7PFU - chains Q and J of the 20 polymer chains in the assembly; structure by electron microscopy, 5.00 A resolution (low resolution: residue-level contacts below are approximate; hydrogen-bond / salt-bridge calls are withheld).

[Chain Q]
Protein: Histone H2A type 1-B/E
Source organism: Homo sapiens
Reference sequence: P04908 (H2A1B_HUMAN); residues 0-129 here correspond to UniProt positions 1-130 (UniProt number = residue number + 1)
Chain sequence (147 residues; each row starts with the number of its first residue; numbers below 1 keep their minus sign (His-17 is residue -17)):
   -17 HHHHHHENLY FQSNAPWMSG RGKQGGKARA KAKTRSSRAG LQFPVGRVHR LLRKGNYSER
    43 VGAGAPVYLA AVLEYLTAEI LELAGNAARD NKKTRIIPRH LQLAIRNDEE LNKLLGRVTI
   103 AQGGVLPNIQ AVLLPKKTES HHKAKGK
Unresolved in the structure: -17 to 9, 119-129
Sequence notes: expression tag (-17 to -1)
Curated features (UniProtKB/Swiss-Prot):
  - modified residue: Ser1 (N-acetylserine), Arg3 (Citrulline), Lys5 (N6-(2-hydroxyisobutyryl)lysine), Lys9 (N6-(2-hydroxyisobutyryl)lysine), Lys13 (N6-(beta-hydroxybutyryl)lysine), Lys36 (N6-(2-hydroxyisobutyryl)lysine), Lys74 (N6-(2-hydroxyisobutyryl)lysine), Lys75 (N6-(2-hydroxyisobutyryl)lysine), Lys95 (N6-(2-hydroxyisobutyryl)lysine), Gln104 (N5-methylglutamine), Lys118 (N6-(2-hydroxyisobutyryl)lysine), Lys119 (N6-crotonyllysine), Thr120 (Phosphothreonine), Lys125 (N6-crotonyllysine)
  - cross-link (Glycyl lysine isopeptide (Lys-Gly)): Lys13 (interchain with G-Cter in ubiquitin), Lys15 (interchain with G-Cter in ubiquitin), Lys119 (interchain with G-Cter in ubiquitin)

[Chain J]
Molecule: 828-nt DNA strand
Source organism: synthetic construct
Sequence (828 nucleotides; each row starts with the number of its first residue):
     1 ATCTACATGC ACTTACATGC ACTTACATGC ACAGGATGTA TATATGTGAC ACGTGCCTGG
    61 AGACTAGGGA GTAATCCCCT TGGCGGTTAA AACGCGGGGG ACAGCGCGTA CGTGCGTTTA
   121 AGCGGTGCTA GAGCTGTCTA CGACCAATTG AGCGGCCTCG GCACCGGGAT TCTCCAGTGG
   181 CCAGTGGCGG CCAGTGGCGG CCAGAGTACT TACATGCACT TACATGCACT TACATGCACA
   241 GGATGTATAT ATGTGACACG TGCCTGGAGA CTAGGGAGTA ATCCCCTTGG CGGTTAAAAC
   301 GCGGGGGACA GCGCGTACGT GCGTTTAAGC GGTGCTAGAG CTGTCTACGA CCAATTGAGC
   361 GGCCTCGGCA CCGGGATTCT CCAGTGGCCA GTGGCGGCCA GTGGCGGCCA GAGTACTTAC
   421 ATGCACTTAC ATGCACTTAC ATGCACAGGA TGTATATATG TGACACGTGC CTGGAGACTA
   481 GGGAGTAATC CCCTTGGCGG TTAAAACGCG GGGGACAGCG CGTACGTGCG TTTAAGCGGT
   541 GCTAGAGCTG TCTACGACCA ATTGAGCGGC CTCGGCACCG GGATTCTCCA GTGGCCAGTG
   601 GCGGCCAGTG GCGGCCAGAG TACTTACATG CACTTACATG CACTTACATG CACAGGATGT
   661 ATATATGTGA CACGTGCCTG GAGACTAGGG AGTAATCCCC TTGGCGGTTA AAACGCGGGG
   721 GACAGCGCGT ACGTGCGTTT AAGCGGTGCT AGAGCTGTCT ACGACCAATT GAGCGGCCTC
   781 GGCACCGGGA TTCTCCAGTG GCCAGTGGCG GCCAGTGGCG GCCAGGAT
Unresolved in the structure: 1-222, 400-636, 814-828

[How chain Q and chain J interact]
Residue-residue contacts (21; chain Q residue first):
  Arg11(Q) - DA354(J)
  Arg11(Q) - DT355(J)
  Lys13(Q) - DG357(J)
  Lys13(Q) - DA358(J)
  Thr16(Q) - DA358(J)
  Arg29(Q) - DG359(J)
  Arg29(Q) - DC360(J)
  His31(Q) - DA350(J)
  Glu41(Q) - DA350(J)
  Arg42(Q) - DC348(J)
  Arg42(Q) - DG349(J)
  Arg42(Q) - DA350(J)
  Val43(Q) - DG349(J)
  Val43(Q) - DA350(J)
  Gly44(Q) - DG349(J)
  Ala45(Q) - DG349(J)
  Lys75(Q) - DC369(J)
  Thr76(Q) - DG368(J)
  Thr76(Q) - DC369(J)
  Arg77(Q) - DG368(J)
  Arg77(Q) - DC369(J)
Other interface residues (no listed pair), chain Q (14 interface residues in all): Ala14
Other interface residues (no listed pair), chain J (12 interface residues in all): DT356

[Summary]
The interface between chain Q and chain J involves 14 residues on one side and 12 on the other.
Chain Q is Histone H2A type 1-B/E (Homo sapiens) and chain J is an 828-nt DNA strand (synthetic construct);
the structure, Nucleosome stack of the 4x207 nucleosome array containing H1, was determined by electron
microscopy (same publication as 7PET, 7PEU, 7PEV, 7PEW, 7PEX, 7PEY and 16 further entries).
